Entry 8FWD (electron microscopy, 3.67 A resolution); this record covers chains A and j of the 48 polymer chains in the assembly.

== Chain A ==
Molecule: O43-rpxdoc-EK1_B
From: synthetic construct
Sequence (139 residues; numbered 1 to 139; the number before each row is that of its first residue):
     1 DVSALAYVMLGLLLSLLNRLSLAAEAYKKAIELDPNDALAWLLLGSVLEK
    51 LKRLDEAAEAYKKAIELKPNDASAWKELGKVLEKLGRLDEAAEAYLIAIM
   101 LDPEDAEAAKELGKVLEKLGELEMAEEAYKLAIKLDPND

== Chain j ==
Molecule: O43-rpxdoc-EK1_A
From: synthetic construct
Sequence (242 residues; row label = number of the first residue in the row):
     1 EEAELAYLLGELAYKLGEYRIAIRAYRIALKRDPNNAEAWYNLGNAYTKQ
    51 GDYDEAIEYYLRALVLDPNNAEAATNLGQAYMNQGDKDRAKLMLLLALKL
   101 DPNNDSARVILGVAKVGIEELAKLASQAQQEGDSEKQKAIELAAEAARVA
   151 QEVGDPELEKLALEAARRGDSEKAKAILLAAEAARVAKEVGDPELIKLAL
   201 EAARRGDSEKARAILEAAERAREAKERGDPEQIKKARELAKR
Unresolved in the structure: 101-242

== How chain A and chain j interact ==
Pairs across the interface - 8 pairs, chain A then chain j:
  L96(A) with L96(j), hydrophobic
  I97(A) with V65(j)
  M100(A) with L61(j); L64(j), hydrophobic; V65(j), hydrophobic; M93(j), hydrophobic; L96(j), hydrophobic
  M124(A) with L92(j)
Other interface residues (no listed pair), chain A (10 interface residues in all): N70, E93, L101, P103, E127, A128
Other interface residues (no listed pair), chain j (11 interface residues in all): P68, N69, Y81, R89, L95

== In short ==
The interface between chain A and chain j involves 10 residues on one side and 11 on the other.
Here chain A is O43-rpxdoc-EK1_B and chain j is O43-rpxdoc-EK1_A, both from synthetic construct. Entry 8FWD
(Fast and versatile sequence- independent protein docking for nanomaterials design using RPXDock) was
determined by electron microscopy.
